8AB9 - chains C and N of the 20 polymer chains in the assembly; structure by electron microscopy, 3.30 A resolution.

[Chain C (and N)]
Molecule: Cytochrome b
Organism: Yarrowia lipolytica
Notes: chain N of this document is another copy of the same molecule, construct and numbering; everything in this record applies to it too
UniProtKB: Q9B6D0 (CYB_YARLI); residues 1-385 here = UniProt positions 1-385
Amino-acid sequence (385 residues; each row starts with the number of its first residue):
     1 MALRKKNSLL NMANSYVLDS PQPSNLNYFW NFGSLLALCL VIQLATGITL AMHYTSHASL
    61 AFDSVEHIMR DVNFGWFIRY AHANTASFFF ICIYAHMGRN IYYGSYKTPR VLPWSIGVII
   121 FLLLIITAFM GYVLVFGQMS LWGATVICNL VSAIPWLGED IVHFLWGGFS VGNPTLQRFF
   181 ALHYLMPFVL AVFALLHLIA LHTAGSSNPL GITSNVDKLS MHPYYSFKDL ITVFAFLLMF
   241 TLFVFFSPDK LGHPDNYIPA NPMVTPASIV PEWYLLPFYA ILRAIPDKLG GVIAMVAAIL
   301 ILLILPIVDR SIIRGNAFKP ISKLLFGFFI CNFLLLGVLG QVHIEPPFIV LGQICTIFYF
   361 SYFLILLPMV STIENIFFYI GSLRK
Not modelled in the structure: 384-385
Ion coordination: heme Fe site 1: His82, His183; heme Fe site 2: His96, His197
Small-molecule neighbours:
  - heme (HEM), molecule 1: Trp30, Gly33, Ser34, Leu36, Ala37, Phe89, Ile93, His96, Met97, Arg99, Asn100, Ser105, Arg110, Pro113, Trp114, Gly117, Val118, Ile120, Phe121, Leu190, Ala194, His197, Leu198, Leu201, Ser206, Ser207
  - heme (HEM), molecule 2: Leu40, Gln43, Leu44, Gly47, Ile48, Leu50, Ala51, Tyr54, Val65, Arg79, His82, Ala83, Ala86, Phe89, Leu124, Thr127, Ala128, Gly131, Tyr132, Leu134, Val135, Phe180, His183, Tyr184, Pro187, Tyr274
  - 1,2-diacyl-sn-glycero-3-phosphocholine (PC1): Asn27, Phe29, Tyr94, Ala95, Gly98, Arg99, Tyr102, Tyr103, Pro209, Leu210, Ala317, Phe318, Lys323, Phe326, Gly327, Ile330, Cys331, Phe333
  - phosphatidylethanolamine (PTY), molecule 1: Ser34, Ala37, Leu38, Val41, His222, Pro223, Ser226, Phe227, Asp229, Leu230, Val233, Phe234
  - phosphatidylethanolamine (PTY), molecule 2: Phe74, Phe77, Leu237, Phe240, Phe245
Curated features (UniProtKB/Swiss-Prot):
  - binding site (heme b): His82, His96, His183, His197
  - binding site (a ubiquinone): His202

[Interface between chain C and chain N]
Pairs across the interface (51):
  Asn7(C) - Leu112(N)
  Ser8(C) - Ile199(N)
  Ser8(C) - Thr203(N)
  Leu9(C) - Leu112(N)  hydrophobic
  Leu9(C) - Ile116(N)  hydrophobic
  Leu9(C) - Leu196(N)  hydrophobic
  Leu9(C) - Ile199(N)  hydrophobic
  Met12(C) - Ile199(N)  hydrophobic
  Ile48(C) - Leu185(N)  hydrophobic
  Ala51(C) - Gln177(N)
  Ala51(C) - Ala181(N)  hydrophobic
  Met52(C) - Gln177(N)
  Met52(C) - Arg178(N)
  Met52(C) - Ala181(N)  hydrophobic
  Met52(C) - Leu182(N)  hydrophobic
  His53(C) - Gln177(N)
  Tyr54(C) - Ser56(N)
  Tyr54(C) - Gln177(N)  hydrogen bond (backbone-side chain)
  Thr55(C) - His57(N)
  Thr55(C) - Gln177(N)  hydrogen bond
  Ser56(C) - Tyr54(N)
  His57(C) - Thr55(N)
  His57(C) - Leu60(N)
  Leu60(C) - His57(N)
  Leu112(C) - Asn7(N)
  Leu112(C) - Leu9(N)  hydrophobic
  Ile116(C) - Leu9(N)  hydrophobic
  Gln177(C) - Ala51(N)
  Gln177(C) - Met52(N)
  Gln177(C) - His53(N)
  Gln177(C) - Tyr54(N)  hydrogen bond (side chain-backbone)
  Gln177(C) - Thr55(N)  hydrogen bond
  Arg178(C) - Met52(N)
  Phe180(C) - Phe180(N)  hydrophobic
  Ala181(C) - Ile48(N)
  Ala181(C) - Ala51(N)  hydrophobic
  Ala181(C) - Met52(N)  hydrophobic
  Ala181(C) - Tyr184(N)  hydrogen bond (backbone-side chain)
  Leu182(C) - Met52(N)  hydrophobic
  Tyr184(C) - Ala181(N)  hydrogen bond (side chain-backbone)
  Tyr184(C) - Tyr184(N)  hydrophobic
  Tyr184(C) - Leu185(N)
  Leu185(C) - Ile48(N)  hydrophobic
  Leu185(C) - Tyr184(N)
  Leu185(C) - Phe188(N)  hydrophobic
  Phe188(C) - Leu185(N)  hydrophobic
  Leu196(C) - Leu9(N)  hydrophobic
  Ile199(C) - Ser8(N)
  Ile199(C) - Leu9(N)  hydrophobic
  Ile199(C) - Met12(N)  hydrophobic
  Thr203(C) - Ser8(N)
Interface residues without a listed pair, chain C (27 interface residues in all): Ala200
Interface residues without a listed pair, chain N (27 interface residues in all): Ala200

[Summary]
The chain C/chain N interface involves 27 residues from each chain; the contacts include 6 hydrogen bonds.
Polar contacts include Tyr54(C)-Gln177(N), Thr55(C)-Gln177(N) and Ala181(C)-Tyr184(N). Chain C binds heme,
1,2-diacyl-sn-glycero-3-phosphocholine and phosphatidylethanolamine.
Both chains are Cytochrome b (Yarrowia lipolytica). Entry 8AB9 (Complex III2 from Yarrowia lipolytica,
ascorbate-reduced, b-position) was determined by electron microscopy, deposited together with 8AB6, 8AB7,
8AB8, 8ABA, 8ABB, 8ABE and 11 further entries.
